PDB entry 4UV3 | X-ray diffraction, 3.59 A resolution | chains G and H of the 9 polymer chains in the assembly

[Chain G (and H)]
Name: Curli production assembly/transport component csgg
Organism: Escherichia coli STR. K-12 SUBSTR. MC4100
Notes: chain H of this document is another copy of the same molecule, construct and numbering; everything in this record applies to it too
UniProtKB: P0AEA2 (CSGG_ECOLI); residues 1-262 here correspond to UniProt positions 16-277 (UniProt number = residue number + 15)
Sequence (262 residues; each row starts with the number of its first residue):
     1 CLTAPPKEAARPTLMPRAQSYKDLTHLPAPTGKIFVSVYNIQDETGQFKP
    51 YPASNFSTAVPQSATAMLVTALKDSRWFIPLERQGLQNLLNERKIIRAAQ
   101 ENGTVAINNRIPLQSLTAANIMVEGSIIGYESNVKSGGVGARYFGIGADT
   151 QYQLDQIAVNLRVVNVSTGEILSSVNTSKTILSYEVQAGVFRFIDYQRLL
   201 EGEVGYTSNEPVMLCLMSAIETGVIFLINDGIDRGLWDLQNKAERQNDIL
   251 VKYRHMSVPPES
Not modelled in the structure: 1, 144, 192-199, 258-262 (chain H: 1, 144, 193-199, 258-262)
Swiss-Prot annotation at these positions:
  - lipidation: Cys-1 (N-palmitoyl cysteine)

[How chain G and chain H interact]
Residue-residue contacts - 136 pairs, chain G then chain H:
  Pro-16(G) with Pro-5(H), hydrophobic; Lys-7(H), hydrogen bond (backbone-side chain)
  Arg-17(G) with Lys-7(H), hydrogen bond (backbone-side chain)
  Ala-18(G) with Lys-7(H); Glu-8(H)
  Gln-19(G) with Glu-8(H), hydrogen bond (backbone-side chain)
  Ser-20(G) with Pro-12(H)
  Phe-35(G) with Asn-109(H)
  Ser-37(G) with Glu-92(H), hydrogen bond
  Tyr-39(G) with Asn-88(H); Asn-91(H); Glu-92(H), hydrogen bond; Ile-95(H)
  Glu-44(G) with Gln-62(H), hydrogen bond (backbone-backbone); Ser-63(H); Gln-84(H), hydrogen bond
  Thr-45(G) with Pro-61(H)
  Gly-46(G) with Phe-56(H); Ser-57(H); Thr-58(H), hydrogen bond (backbone-backbone)
  Gln-47(G) with Lys-49(H), hydrogen bond; Ser-57(H); Thr-58(H), hydrogen bond (side chain-backbone)
  Phe-48(G) with Ser-54(H); Phe-56(H), hydrophobic; Ser-57(H), hydrogen bond (backbone-side chain)
  Lys-49(G) with Ser-54(H), hydrogen bond (backbone-backbone)
  Pro-50(G) with Pro-52(H); Ser-54(H)
  Tyr-51(G) with Tyr-51(H); Pro-52(H), hydrogen bond (backbone-backbone)
  Asn-55(G) with Ser-54(H), hydrogen bond (backbone-side chain); Asn-55(H), hydrogen bond (side chain-backbone); Phe-56(H)
  Phe-56(G) with Phe-56(H), hydrophobic
  Arg-83(G) with Glu-92(H), salt bridge; Ile-95(H)
  Ser-115(G) with Ala-98(H); Ala-99(H)
  Leu-116(G) with Ile-95(H)
  Ala-118(G) with Ile-96(H), hydrophobic; Ile-111(H)
  Ala-119(G) with Glu-92(H), hydrogen bond (backbone-side chain); Ile-96(H); Ile-111(H)
  Asn-120(G) with Ile-111(H)
  Met-122(G) with Leu-89(H), hydrophobic
  Glu-124(G) with Glu-82(H); Gly-85(H); Asn-88(H), hydrogen bond
  Ile-128(G) with Ser-63(H); Met-67(H), hydrophobic
  Glu-131(G) with Pro-211(H); Val-212(H), hydrogen bond (side chain-backbone); Met-213(H)
  Asn-133(G) with Asn-209(H), hydrogen bond (backbone-side chain)
  Val-134(G) with Ser-208(H); Asn-209(H), hydrogen bond (backbone-backbone); Pro-211(H), hydrophobic
  Lys-135(G) with Tyr-206(H); Thr-207(H)
  Ser-136(G) with Tyr-206(H); Thr-207(H), hydrogen bond (backbone-backbone)
  Gly-137(G) with Gly-205(H)
  Gly-138(G) with Glu-203(H); Val-204(H); Gly-205(H), hydrogen bond (backbone-backbone)
  Val-139(G) with Glu-203(H); Val-204(H), hydrophobic
  Gly-140(G) with Gly-202(H); Glu-203(H), hydrogen bond (backbone-backbone)
  Ala-141(G) with Glu-201(H)
  Arg-142(G) with Leu-200(H); Glu-201(H), hydrogen bond (backbone-backbone)
  Gln-156(G) with Pro-16(H); Pro-211(H); Met-213(H)
  Ala-158(G) with Met-15(H), hydrophobic; Met-213(H), hydrophobic
  Asn-160(G) with Ala-66(H); Thr-70(H), hydrogen bond
  Arg-162(G) with Glu-82(H), salt bridge; Gln-84(H)
  Val-164(G) with Glu-82(H)
  Val-166(G) with Leu-89(H), hydrophobic; Arg-93(H), hydrogen bond (backbone-side chain); Ile-96(H), hydrophobic; Leu-113(H), hydrophobic
  Ser-167(G) with Ile-111(H); Pro-112(H), hydrogen bond (side chain-backbone); Gln-114(H)
  Thr-168(G) with Leu-116(H); Thr-117(H), hydrogen bond (backbone-backbone)
  Gly-169(G) with Leu-81(H); Glu-82(H), hydrogen bond (backbone-backbone)
  Glu-170(G) with Phe-35(H); Ile-79(H); Pro-80(H); Leu-81(H); Thr-117(H)
  Ile-171(G) with Val-69(H), hydrophobic; Lys-73(H); Pro-80(H), hydrogen bond (backbone-backbone)
  Leu-172(G) with Lys-73(H), hydrogen bond (backbone-side chain)
  Ser-173(G) with Lys-73(H)
  Ser-174(G) with Thr-70(H), hydrogen bond; Lys-73(H)
  Asn-176(G) with Leu-14(H); Met-15(H), hydrogen bond (backbone-backbone); Arg-17(H); Thr-70(H); Met-217(H)
  Thr-177(G) with Thr-13(H); Leu-14(H); Met-15(H)
  Ser-178(G) with Pro-12(H); Thr-13(H), hydrogen bond (backbone-backbone); Met-15(H); Pro-16(H)
  Lys-179(G) with Glu-8(H); Ala-9(H); Ala-10(H); Pro-12(H)
  Thr-180(G) with Ala-9(H); Ala-10(H)
  Leu-182(G) with Ala-9(H), hydrophobic
  Asn-209(G) with Pro-6(H)
  Glu-210(G) with Glu-8(H); Ala-9(H), hydrogen bond (side chain-backbone)
  Ser-218(G) with Glu-8(H); Pro-12(H)
  Thr-222(G) with Pro-12(H)
  Phe-226(G) with Leu-14(H), hydrophobic
  Arg-234(G) with Lys-73(H)
  Met-256(G) with Thr-13(H); Leu-14(H), hydrophobic
Other interface residues (no listed pair), chain G (74 interface residues in all): Leu-86, Gln-114, Gly-129, Tyr-143, Asn-165, Ser-208, Pro-211, Leu-214, Ala-219
Other interface residues (no listed pair), chain H (71 interface residues in all): Arg-11, Ala-53, Val-105, Ser-115, Glu-210, Leu-214

[Overview]
74 residues of chain G face 71 of chain H across their interface; the contacts include 35 hydrogen bonds and 2
salt bridges. Polar pairs include Arg-83(G)/Glu-92(H), Arg-162(G)/Glu-82(H) and Pro-16(G)/Lys-7(H).
Chain G and chain H are both Curli production assembly/transport component csgg (Escherichia coli STR. K-12
SUBSTR. MC4100); the structure, Structure of the curli transport lipoprotein CsgG in its membrane- bound
conformation, was determined by X-ray diffraction, deposited together with 4UV2.
